Entry 1QJX (X-ray diffraction, 2.80 A resolution); this record covers chains 2 and 3 of the 4 polymer chains in the assembly.

== Chain 2 ==
Name: Protein VP2
Organism: Human rhinovirus 16
Reference sequence: Q82122 (POLG_HRV16); residues 1-261 here correspond to UniProt positions 70-330 (UniProt number = residue number + 69)
Sequence (261 residues; row label = number of the first residue in the row):
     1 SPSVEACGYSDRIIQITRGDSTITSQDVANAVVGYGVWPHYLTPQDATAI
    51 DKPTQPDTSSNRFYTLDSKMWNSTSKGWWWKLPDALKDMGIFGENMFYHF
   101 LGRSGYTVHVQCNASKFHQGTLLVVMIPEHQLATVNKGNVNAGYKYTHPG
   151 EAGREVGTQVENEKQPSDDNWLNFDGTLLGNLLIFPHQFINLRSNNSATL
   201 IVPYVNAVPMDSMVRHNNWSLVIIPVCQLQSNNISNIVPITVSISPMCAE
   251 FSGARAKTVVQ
Disordered / not traced: 1-9
Curated features (UniProtKB/Swiss-Prot):
  - site: Q261 (Cleavage)

== Chain 3 ==
Name: Protein VP3
Organism: Human rhinovirus 16
Reference sequence: Q82122 (POLG_HRV16); residues 1-238 here correspond to UniProt positions 331-568 (UniProt number = residue number + 330)
Sequence (238 residues; each row starts with the number of its first residue):
     1 GLPVYVTPGSGQFMTTDDMQSPCALPWYHPTKEIFIPGEVKNLIEMCQVD
    51 TLIPINSTQSNIGNVSMYTVTLSPQTKLAEEIFAIKVDIASHPLATTLIG
   101 EIASYFTHWTGSLRFSFMFCGTANTTLKVLLAYTPPGIGKPRSRKEAMLG
   151 THVVWDVGLQSTVSLVVPWISASQYRFTTPDTYSSAGYITCWYQTNFVVP
   201 PNTPNTAEMLCFVSGCKDFCLRMARDTDLHKQTGPITQ
Curated features (UniProtKB/Swiss-Prot):
  - region: P235 to Q238 (Amphipathic alpha-helix)

== Chain 2 / chain 3 interface ==
Residue-residue contacts (68):
  Y35(2) - G38(3)
  V37(2) - F35(3)  hydrophobic
  V37(2) - P37(3)  hydrophobic
  Q45(2) - K32(3)  hydrogen bond (backbone-side chain)
  D46(2) - I34(3)
  D46(2) - F35(3)  hydrogen bond (side chain-backbone)
  A47(2) - K32(3)  hydrogen bond (backbone-side chain)
  K116(2) - T122(3)
  K116(2) - A123(3)
  K116(2) - N124(3)
  F117(2) - T122(3)
  F117(2) - N124(3)
  F117(2) - T203(3)
  F117(2) - P204(3)
  H118(2) - T122(3)
  Q119(2) - C120(3)
  Q119(2) - G121(3)
  Q119(2) - T122(3)  hydrogen bond (side chain-backbone)
  Q119(2) - P204(3)
  Q119(2) - T206(3)  hydrogen bond (side chain-backbone)
  Q119(2) - A207(3)
  G120(2) - C120(3)
  T121(2) - C120(3)  hydrogen bond
  N139(2) - Q238(3)  hydrogen bond (side chain-backbone)
  N170(2) - V65(3)
  W171(2) - G63(3)
  W171(2) - M67(3)  hydrophobic
  L178(2) - Y68(3)
  L178(2) - T96(3)
  L179(2) - V65(3)  hydrophobic
  G180(2) - T51(3)
  G180(2) - L52(3)  hydrogen bond (backbone-backbone)
  G180(2) - Y68(3)  hydrogen bond (backbone-side chain)
  N181(2) - T51(3)
  N181(2) - T96(3)  hydrogen bond (side chain-backbone)
  N181(2) - T97(3)
  N181(2) - L98(3)  hydrogen bond (side chain-backbone)
  L183(2) - V49(3)
  L183(2) - D50(3)
  L183(2) - T51(3)
  L183(2) - F212(3)  hydrophobic
  I184(2) - L98(3)  hydrophobic
  F189(2) - F212(3)  hydrophobic
  N191(2) - M118(3)
  N191(2) - F119(3)  hydrogen bond (side chain-backbone)
  N191(2) - C120(3)
  R193(2) - F119(3)
  R193(2) - G121(3)  hydrogen bond (side chain-backbone)
  R193(2) - T122(3)  hydrogen bond (side chain-backbone)
  R193(2) - A123(3)
  R193(2) - T125(3)  hydrogen bond (side chain-backbone)
  R193(2) - V157(3)
  R193(2) - G158(3)  hydrogen bond (side chain-backbone)
  S194(2) - S161(3)
  P203(2) - P37(3)  hydrophobic
  Y204(2) - P37(3)
  V205(2) - P37(3)  hydrophobic
  N206(2) - I36(3)
  V208(2) - I34(3)
  P209(2) - I34(3)
  V226(2) - T69(3)
  C227(2) - C120(3)  hydrophobic
  C227(2) - E208(3)
  Q230(2) - T206(3)
  S231(2) - P204(3)
  N232(2) - N202(3)
  N232(2) - T203(3)
  N232(2) - P204(3)
Interface residues without a listed pair, chain 2 (39 interface residues in all): H40, A207, I224, P225
Interface residues without a listed pair, chain 3 (42 interface residues in all): E33, M46, N64, P200, L210

== Summary ==
Chain 2 and chain 3 form an interface of 39 and 42 residues respectively; the contacts include 16 hydrogen
bonds. Polar pairs include Q45(2)-K32(3), D46(2)-F35(3) and A47(2)-K32(3).
Chain 2 is Protein VP2 and chain 3 is Protein VP3, both from Human rhinovirus 16; the structure, Human
rhinovirus 16 coat protein in complex with antiviral compound WIN68934, was determined by X-ray diffraction
together with 1QJU and 1QJY from the same study.
